PDB entry 8HSG | electron microscopy, 3.20 A resolution | chains G and I of the 8 polymer chains in the assembly

Chain G:
Name: DNA-directed RNA polymerase subunit alpha
Organism: Thermus thermophilus HB8
Notes: EC 2.7.7.6
UniProt: Q5SHR6 (RPOA_THET8); numbering as in UniProt (aligned over 1-315)
Sequence (315 residues; each row starts with the number of its first residue):
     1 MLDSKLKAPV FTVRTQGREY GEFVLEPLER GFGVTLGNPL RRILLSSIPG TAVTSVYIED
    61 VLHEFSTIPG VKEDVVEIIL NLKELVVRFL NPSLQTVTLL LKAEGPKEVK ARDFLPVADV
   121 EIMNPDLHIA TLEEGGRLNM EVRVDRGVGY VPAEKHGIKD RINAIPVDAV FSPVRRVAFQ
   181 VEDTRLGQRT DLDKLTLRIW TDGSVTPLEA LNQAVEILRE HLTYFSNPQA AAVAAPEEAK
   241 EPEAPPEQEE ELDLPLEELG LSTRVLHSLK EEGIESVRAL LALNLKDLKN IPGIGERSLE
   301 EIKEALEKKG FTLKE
Not modelled in the structure: 230-315

Chain I:
Name: DNA-directed RNA polymerase subunit beta
Organism: Thermus thermophilus HB8
Notes: EC 2.7.7.6
UniProt: Q8RQE9 (RPOB_THET8); residue numbers follow UniProt; this construct covers 1-1119
Sequence (1119 residues; numbered 1 to 1119; the number before each row is that of its first residue):
     1 MEIKRFGRIR EVIPLPPLTE IQVESYRRAL QADVPPEKRE NVGIQAAFRE TFPIEEEDKG
    61 KGGLVLDFLE YRLGEPPFPQ DECREKDLTY QAPLYARLQL IHKDTGLIKE DEVFLGHIPL
   121 MTEDGSFIIN GADRVIVSQI HRSPGVYFTP DPARPGRYIA SIIPLPKRGP WIDLEVEPNG
   181 VVSMKVNKRK FPLVLLLRVL GYDQETLARE LGAYGELVQG LMDESVFAMR PEEALIRLFT
   241 LLRPGDPPKR DKAVAYVYGL IADPRRYDLG EAGRYKAEEK LGIRLSGRTL ARFEDGEFKD
   301 EVFLPTLRYL FALTAGVPGH EVDDIDHLGN RRIRTVGELM TDQFRVGLAR LARGVRERML
   361 MGSEDSLTPA KLVNSRPLEA AIREFFSRSQ LSQFKDETNP LSSLRHKRRI SALGPGGLTR
   421 ERAGFDVRDV HRTHYGRICP VETPEGANIG LITSLAAYAR VDELGFIRTP YRRVVGGVVT
   481 DEVVYMTATE EDRYTIAQAN TPLEGNRIAA ERVVARRKGE PVIVSPEEVE FMDVSPKQVF
   541 SVNTNLIPFL EHDDANRALM GSNMQTQAVP LIRAQAPVVM TGLEERVVRD SLAALYAEED
   601 GEVAKVDGNR IVVRYEDGRL VEYPLRRFYR SNQGTALDQR PRVVVGQRVR KGDLLADGPA
   661 SENGFLALGQ NVLVAIMPFD GYNFEDAIVI SEELLKRDFY TSIHIERYEI EARDTKLGPE
   721 RITRDIPHLS EAALRDLDEE GVVRIGAEVK PGDILVGRTS FKGESEPTPE ERLLRSIFGE
   781 KARDVKDTSL RVPPGEGGIV VRTVRLRRGD PGVELKPGVR EVVRVYVAQK RKLQVGDKLA
   841 NRHGNKGVVA KILPVEDMPH LPDGTPVDVI LNPLGVPSRM NLGQILETHL GLAGYFLGQR
   901 YISPIFDGAK EPEIKELLAQ AFEVYFGKRK GEGFGVDKRE VEVLRRAEKL GLVTPGKTPE
   961 EQLKELFLQG KVVLYDGRTG EPIEGPIVVG QMFIMKLYHM VEDKMHARST GPYSLITQQP
  1021 LGGKAQFGGQ RFGEMEVWAL EAYGAAHTLQ EMLTLKSDDI EGRNAAYEAI IKGEDVPEPS
  1081 VPESFRVLVK ELQALALDVQ TLDEKDNPVD IFEGLASKR
Not modelled in the structure: 762-784

Chain G / chain I interface:
Pairs across the interface (71):
  Glu22(G) with Phe934(I)
  Val34(G) with Arg939(I); Thr979(I)
  Asn38(G) with Gly977(I), hydrogen bond (side chain-backbone); Arg978(I); Thr979(I); Gly980(I)
  Arg41(G) with Glu856(I), hydrogen bond (side chain-backbone); His860(I)
  Arg42(G) with Asp857(I); Gly977(I); Arg978(I)
  Leu45(G) with Val855(I)
  Ser46(G) with Glu856(I)
  Leu62(G) with Ile745(I); Gly746(I)
  His63(G) with Ile745(I); Gly746(I); Ile799(I); Val800(I)
  Phe65(G) with Phe628(I); Ile703(I), hydrophobic; Ile799(I), hydrophobic; Val801(I), hydrophobic; Ala828(I)
  Thr67(G) with Arg627(I)
  Ile68(G) with Asp607(I)
  Pro69(G) with Asp607(I)
  Gly70(G) with Asp607(I), hydrogen bond (backbone-side chain)
  Val71(G) with Asp607(I), hydrogen bond (backbone-side chain); Gly608(I), hydrogen bond (backbone-backbone)
  Lys72(G) with Val606(I); Gly608(I); Pro641(I); Val643(I)
  Asp74(G) with Arg627(I), salt bridge
  Val76(G) with Ile572(I), hydrophobic
  Glu77(G) with Arg640(I)
  Leu80(G) with Ile572(I), hydrophobic
  Lys83(G) with Lys696(I)
  Glu133(G) with Lys605(I); Val606(I), hydrogen bond (side chain-backbone); Asp607(I); Arg610(I), salt bridge; Val645(I)
  Tyr150(G) with Leu695(I), hydrogen bond (side chain-backbone); Lys696(I)
  Ile162(G) with Arg744(I)
  Asp168(G) with Asp698(I); Lys832(I), salt bridge
  Val170(G) with Lys696(I)
  Arg176(G) with Asp863(I), salt bridge; Gly864(I)
  Val177(G) with Gly864(I)
  Ala178(G) with Asp863(I); Gly864(I)
  Phe179(G) with Arg939(I)
  Gln180(G) with Phe934(I); Asp937(I)
  Val181(G) with Asp937(I), hydrogen bond (backbone-side chain); Lys938(I), hydrogen bond (backbone-backbone); Arg939(I)
  Glu182(G) with Phe934(I); Gly935(I), hydrogen bond (side chain-backbone)
  Asp183(G) with Lys938(I)
  Asp193(G) with Lys938(I), salt bridge
  Thr196(G) with Phe934(I)
  Arg198(G) with Asp863(I), salt bridge; Glu932(I), salt bridge; Phe934(I)
  Trp200(G) with Asp863(I)
Other interface residues (no listed pair), chain G (42 interface residues in all): Tyr20, Arg30, Glu64, Lys159
Other interface residues (no listed pair), chain I (50 interface residues in all): Arg573, Arg642, Glu692, Glu748, Gln829, Lys830, Pro862, Thr865, Arg929, Glu981

In short:
42 residues of chain G and 50 residues of chain I are in contact, with 10 hydrogen bonds and 7 salt bridges.
Polar pairs include Asp74(G)-Arg627(I), Glu133(G)-Arg610(I) and Asp168(G)-Lys832(I).
Here chain G is DNA-directed RNA polymerase subunit alpha and chain I is DNA-directed RNA polymerase subunit
beta, both from Thermus thermophilus HB8. Entry 8HSG (Thermus thermophilus RNA polymerase elongation complex)
was determined by electron microscopy together with 8HSH, 8HSJ, 8HSL and 8HSR from the same study.
